Entry 8PIB (electron microscopy, 2.60 A resolution); this record covers chains I and B of the 9 polymer chains in the assembly.

[Chain I]
Protein: DNA-directed RNA polymerase subunit beta
From: Escherichia coli
Notes: EC 2.7.7.6
UniProtKB: P0A8V2 (RPOB_ECOLI); numbering as in UniProt (aligned over 1-1342)
Chain sequence (1342 residues; row label = number of the first residue in the row):
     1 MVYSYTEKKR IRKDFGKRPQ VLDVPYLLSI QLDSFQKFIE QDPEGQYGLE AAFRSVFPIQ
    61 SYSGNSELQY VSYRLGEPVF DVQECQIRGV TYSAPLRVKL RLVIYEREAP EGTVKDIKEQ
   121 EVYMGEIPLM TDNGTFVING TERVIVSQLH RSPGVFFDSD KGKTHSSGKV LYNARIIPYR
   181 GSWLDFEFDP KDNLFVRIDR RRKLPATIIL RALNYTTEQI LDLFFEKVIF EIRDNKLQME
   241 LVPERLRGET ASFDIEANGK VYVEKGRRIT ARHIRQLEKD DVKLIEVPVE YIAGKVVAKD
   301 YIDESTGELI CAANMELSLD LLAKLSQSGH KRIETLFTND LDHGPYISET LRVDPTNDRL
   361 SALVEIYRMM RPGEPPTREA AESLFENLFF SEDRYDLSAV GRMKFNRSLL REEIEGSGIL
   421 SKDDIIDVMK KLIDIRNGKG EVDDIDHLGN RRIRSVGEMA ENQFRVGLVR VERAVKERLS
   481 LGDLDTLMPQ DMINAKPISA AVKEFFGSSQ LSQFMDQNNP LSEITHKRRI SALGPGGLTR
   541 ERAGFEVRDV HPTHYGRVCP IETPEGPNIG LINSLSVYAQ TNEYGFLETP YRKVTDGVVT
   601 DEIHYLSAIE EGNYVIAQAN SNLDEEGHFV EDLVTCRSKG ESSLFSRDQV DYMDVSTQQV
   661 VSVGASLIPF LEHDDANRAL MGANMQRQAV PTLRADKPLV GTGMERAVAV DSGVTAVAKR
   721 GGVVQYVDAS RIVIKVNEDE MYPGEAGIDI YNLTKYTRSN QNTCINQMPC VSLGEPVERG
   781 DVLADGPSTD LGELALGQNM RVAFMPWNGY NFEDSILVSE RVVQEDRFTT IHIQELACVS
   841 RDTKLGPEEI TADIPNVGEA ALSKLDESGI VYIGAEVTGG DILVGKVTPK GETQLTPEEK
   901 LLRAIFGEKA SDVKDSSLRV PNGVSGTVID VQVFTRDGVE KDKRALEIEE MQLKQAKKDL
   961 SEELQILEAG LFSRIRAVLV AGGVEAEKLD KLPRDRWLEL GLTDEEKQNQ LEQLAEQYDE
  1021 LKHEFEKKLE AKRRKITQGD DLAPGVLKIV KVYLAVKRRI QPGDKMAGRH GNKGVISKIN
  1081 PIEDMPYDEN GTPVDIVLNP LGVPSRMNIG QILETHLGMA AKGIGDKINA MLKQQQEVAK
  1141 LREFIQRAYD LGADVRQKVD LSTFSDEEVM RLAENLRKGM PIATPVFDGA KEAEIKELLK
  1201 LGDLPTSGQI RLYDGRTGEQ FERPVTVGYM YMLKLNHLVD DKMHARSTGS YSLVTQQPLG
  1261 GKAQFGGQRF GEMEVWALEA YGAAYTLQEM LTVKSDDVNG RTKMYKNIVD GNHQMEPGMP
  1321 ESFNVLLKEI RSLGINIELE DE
Not modelled in the structure: 891-911
UniProt features mapped onto this chain:
  - modified residue (N6-acetyllysine): Lys1022, Lys1200
  - mutagenesis: Ile561 (I561S: Resistant to antibiotics salinamide A and B), Ile569 (I569S: Resistant to antibiotics salinamide A and B), Ala665 (A665E: Resistant to antibiotics salinamide A and B), Asp675 (D675A/G: Resistant to antibiotics salinamide A and B), Asn677 (N677H/K: Resistant to antibiotics salinamide A and B), Leu680 (L680M: Resistant to antibiotics salinamide A and B), Glu813 (E813K: Disrupts the enzyme's active center)
From the paper describing this entry:
  - binding site for non-template DNA: Tyr62, Trp183

[Chain B]
Molecule: template DNA
Sequence (40 nucleotides; each row starts with the number of its first residue):
     1 GGAAGATCGA AAAAAGCACG CTACCGCCCG CGTGGTGGTG

[Chain I / chain B interface]
Residue-residue contacts (18; chain I residue first):
  Asn139(I) - DG26(B)  hydrogen bond to the phosphate
  Arg143(I) - DC25(B)  hydrogen bond to the phosphate
  Arg143(I) - DG26(B)  salt bridge to the phosphate
  Lys191(I) - DG9(B)  phosphate contact
  Lys191(I) - DA10(B)  salt bridge to the phosphate
  Arg202(I) - DA12(B)  phosphate contact
  Lys203(I) - DA11(B)  salt bridge to the phosphate
  Gly507(I) - DG26(B)  sugar contact
  Ser508(I) - DG26(B)  phosphate contact
  Phe514(I) - DC25(B)  sugar contact
  Arg542(I) - DG16(B)  base contact
  Arg542(I) - DC17(B)  hydrogen bond to the base
  Gly1261(I) - DT22(B)  phosphate contact
  Lys1262(I) - DT22(B)  hydrogen bond to the phosphate
  Gln1268(I) - DC21(B)  sugar contact
  Arg1269(I) - DG20(B)  salt bridge to the phosphate
  Arg1269(I) - DC21(B)  phosphate contact
  Gly1271(I) - DG20(B)  phosphate contact
Interface residues without a listed pair, chain I (18 interface residues in all): Ile138, Thr141, Pro190, Asn762
Interface residues without a listed pair, chain B (13 interface residues in all): DC24, DC27

[Overview]
The interface between chain I and chain B involves 18 residues on one side and 13 on the other, with 4
hydrogen bonds and 4 salt bridges. Among the polar pairs are Arg542(I)-DC17(B), Asn139(I)-DG26(B) and
Arg143(I)-DC25(B). The paper reports a binding site for non-template DNA at Tyr62(I) and Trp183(I).
Chain I is DNA-directed RNA polymerase subunit beta (Escherichia coli) and chain B is template DNA; the
structure, autoinhibited RfaH bound to E. coli transcription complex paused at ops site (encounter complex),
was determined by electron microscopy, deposited together with 8PEN, 8PFG, 8PFJ, 8PH9, 8PHK, 8PID, 8PIL and
8PIM.
